PDB entry 5G5L | electron microscopy, 4.80 A resolution (low resolution: residue-level contacts below are approximate; hydrogen-bond / salt-bridge calls are withheld) | chains A and I of the 15 polymer chains in the assembly

Chain A:
Molecule: DNA-directed RNA polymerase I subunit RPA190
Organism: Saccharomyces cerevisiae
Notes: EC 2.7.7.6
Reference sequence: P10964 (RPA1_YEAST); residues 1-1664 here = UniProt positions 1-1664
Amino-acid sequence (1664 residues; each row starts with the number of its first residue):
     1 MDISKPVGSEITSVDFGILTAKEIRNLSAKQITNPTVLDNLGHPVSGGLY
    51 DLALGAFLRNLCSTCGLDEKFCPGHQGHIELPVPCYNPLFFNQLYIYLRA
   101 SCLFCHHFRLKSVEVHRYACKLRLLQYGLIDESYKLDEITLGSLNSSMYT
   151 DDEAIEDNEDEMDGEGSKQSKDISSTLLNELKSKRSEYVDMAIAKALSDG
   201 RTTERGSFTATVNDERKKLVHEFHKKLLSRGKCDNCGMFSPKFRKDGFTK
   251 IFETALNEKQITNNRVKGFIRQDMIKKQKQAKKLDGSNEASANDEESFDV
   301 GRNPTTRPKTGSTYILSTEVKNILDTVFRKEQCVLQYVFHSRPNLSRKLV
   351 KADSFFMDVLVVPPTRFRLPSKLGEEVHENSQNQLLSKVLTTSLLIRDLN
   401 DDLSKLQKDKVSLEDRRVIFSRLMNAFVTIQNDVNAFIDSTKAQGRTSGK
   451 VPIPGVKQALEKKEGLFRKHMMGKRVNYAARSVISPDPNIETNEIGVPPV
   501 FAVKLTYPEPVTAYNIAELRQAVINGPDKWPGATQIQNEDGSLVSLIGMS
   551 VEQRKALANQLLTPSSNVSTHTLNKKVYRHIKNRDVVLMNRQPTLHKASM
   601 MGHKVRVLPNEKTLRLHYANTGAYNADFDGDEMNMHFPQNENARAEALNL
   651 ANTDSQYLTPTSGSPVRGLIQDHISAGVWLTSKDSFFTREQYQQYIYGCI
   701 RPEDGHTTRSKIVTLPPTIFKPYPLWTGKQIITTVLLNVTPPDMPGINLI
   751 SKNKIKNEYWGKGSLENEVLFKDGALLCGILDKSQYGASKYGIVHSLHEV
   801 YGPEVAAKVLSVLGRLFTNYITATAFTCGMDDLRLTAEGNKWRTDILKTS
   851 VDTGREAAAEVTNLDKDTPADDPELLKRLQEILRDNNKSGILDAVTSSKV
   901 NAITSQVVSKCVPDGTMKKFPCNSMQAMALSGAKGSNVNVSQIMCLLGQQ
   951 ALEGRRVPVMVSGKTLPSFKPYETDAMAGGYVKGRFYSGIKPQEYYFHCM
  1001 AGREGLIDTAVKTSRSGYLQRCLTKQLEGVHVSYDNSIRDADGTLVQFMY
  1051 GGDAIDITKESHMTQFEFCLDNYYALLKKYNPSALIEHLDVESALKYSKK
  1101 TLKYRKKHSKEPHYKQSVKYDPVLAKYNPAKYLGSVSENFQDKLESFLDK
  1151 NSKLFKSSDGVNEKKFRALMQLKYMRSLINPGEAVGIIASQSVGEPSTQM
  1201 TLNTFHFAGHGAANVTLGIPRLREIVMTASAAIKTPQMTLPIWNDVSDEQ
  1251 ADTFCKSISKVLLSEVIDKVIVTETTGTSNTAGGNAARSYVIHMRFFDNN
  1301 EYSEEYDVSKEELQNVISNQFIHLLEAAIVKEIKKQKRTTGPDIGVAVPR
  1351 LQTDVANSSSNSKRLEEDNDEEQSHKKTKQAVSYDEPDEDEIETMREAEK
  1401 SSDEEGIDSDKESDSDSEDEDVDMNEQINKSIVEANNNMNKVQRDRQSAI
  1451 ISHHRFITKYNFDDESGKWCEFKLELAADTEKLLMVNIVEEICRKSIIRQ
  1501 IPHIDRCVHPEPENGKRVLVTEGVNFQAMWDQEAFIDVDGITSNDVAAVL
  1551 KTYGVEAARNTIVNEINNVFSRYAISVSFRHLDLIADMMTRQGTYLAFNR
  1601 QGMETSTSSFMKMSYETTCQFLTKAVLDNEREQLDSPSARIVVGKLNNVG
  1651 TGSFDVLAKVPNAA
Not modelled in the structure: 142-173, 274-311, 1012-1015, 1206-1212, 1277-1285, 1340-1341, 1350-1439, 1663-1664
Metal / ion sites: Zn2+ site 1: Cys62, Cys65, Cys72, His75; Zn2+ site 2: Cys102, Cys105, Cys233, Cys236
Swiss-Prot annotation at these positions:
  - region: Pro992 to Glu1004 (Bridging helix)
  - binding site (Zn(2+)): Cys62, Cys65, Cys72, His75, Cys102, Cys105, Cys233, Cys236
  - binding site (Mg(2+)): Asp627, Asp629, Asp631
  - modified residue (Phosphoserine): Ser889, Ser1636

Chain I:
Molecule: DNA-directed RNA polymerase I subunit RPA12
Organism: Saccharomyces cerevisiae
Reference sequence: P32529 (RPA12_YEAST); residue numbers follow UniProt; this construct covers 1-125
Amino-acid sequence (125 residues; numbered 1 to 125; the number before each row is that of its first residue):
     1 MSVVGSLIFCLDCGDLLENPNAVLGSNVECSQCKAIYPKSQFSNLKVVTT
    51 TADDAFPSSLRAKKSVVKTSLKKNELKDGATIKEKCPQCGNEEMNYHTLQ
   101 LRSADEGATVFYTCTSCGYKFRTNN
Not modelled in the structure: 1, 75-80, 99-109
Metal / ion sites: Zn2+ site 1: Cys10, Cys13, Cys30, Cys33; Zn2+ site 2: Cys86, Cys89, Cys114, Cys117
Swiss-Prot annotation at these positions:
  - zinc finger: Cys10 to Cys33 (C4-type), Ile82 to Arg122 (TFIIS-type)
  - binding site (Zn(2+)): Cys10, Cys13, Cys30, Cys33, Cys86, Cys89, Cys114, Cys117

Chain A / chain I interface:
Contacting residue pairs (82; chain A residue first):
  Lys756(A) - Lys85(I)
  Lys783(A) - Asn125(I)
  Glu860(A) - Lys68(I)
  Val861(A) - Lys68(I)
  Thr862(A) - Val67(I)
  Asn863(A) - Val66(I)
  Asn863(A) - Val67(I)
  Asn863(A) - Lys68(I)
  Arg878(A) - Val66(I)
  Arg878(A) - Val67(I)
  Glu881(A) - Ser65(I)
  Glu881(A) - Val67(I)
  Asn887(A) - Thr69(I)
  Lys888(A) - Thr69(I)
  Ile891(A) - Ser70(I)
  Ile891(A) - Leu71(I)
  Ala894(A) - Leu71(I)
  Ser905(A) - Thr81(I)
  Val908(A) - Lys83(I)
  Ser909(A) - Lys83(I)
  Lys910(A) - Lys83(I)
  Val912(A) - Lys83(I)
  Gly932(A) - Asn125(I)
  Ala933(A) - Asn125(I)
  Lys934(A) - Asn125(I)
  Gly935(A) - Asn125(I)
  Asn937(A) - Glu84(I)
  Val938(A) - Ile82(I)
  Gln1199(A) - Arg122(I)
  Thr1204(A) - His97(I)
  Ser1264(A) - Phe56(I)
  Glu1265(A) - Ser58(I)
  Ile1267(A) - Phe56(I)
  Asp1268(A) - Arg61(I)
  Asp1268(A) - Lys64(I)
  Lys1269(A) - Thr51(I)
  Val1270(A) - Thr50(I)
  Val1270(A) - Thr51(I)
  Val1270(A) - Phe56(I)
  Ile1271(A) - Val48(I)
  Ile1271(A) - Thr49(I)
  Ile1271(A) - Thr50(I)
  Val1272(A) - Val47(I)
  Val1272(A) - Val48(I)
  Val1272(A) - Thr49(I)
  Thr1273(A) - Val47(I)
  Thr1273(A) - Val48(I)
  Glu1274(A) - Leu45(I)
  Glu1274(A) - Lys46(I)
  Glu1274(A) - Val47(I)
  Thr1275(A) - Leu45(I)
  Thr1275(A) - Lys46(I)
  Thr1276(A) - Asn21(I)
  Thr1276(A) - Asn44(I)
  Thr1276(A) - Leu45(I)
  Phe1297(A) - Leu60(I)
  Phe1297(A) - Arg61(I)
  Tyr1302(A) - Leu60(I)
  Glu1305(A) - Ser59(I)
  Glu1305(A) - Leu60(I)
  Glu1305(A) - Lys63(I)
  Tyr1306(A) - Ser58(I)
  Tyr1306(A) - Ser59(I)
  Tyr1306(A) - Leu60(I)
  Ala1478(A) - Asn21(I)
  Lys1482(A) - Ser6(I)
  Lys1482(A) - Val47(I)
  Val1486(A) - Thr49(I)
  Val1486(A) - Thr50(I)
  Val1486(A) - Thr51(I)
  Glu1490(A) - Thr51(I)
  Glu1490(A) - Ala52(I)
  Glu1490(A) - Ala55(I)
  Glu1490(A) - Phe56(I)
  Cys1493(A) - Phe56(I)
  Arg1494(A) - Ala55(I)
  Tyr1573(A) - Phe111(I)
  Tyr1573(A) - Arg122(I)
  Ala1574(A) - Lys120(I)
  Ala1574(A) - Phe121(I)
  Ala1574(A) - Arg122(I)
  Ile1575(A) - Arg122(I)
Other interface residues (no listed pair), chain A (55 interface residues in all): Val895, Arg1288, Glu1301, Asp1479, Arg1572
Other interface residues (no listed pair), chain I (40 interface residues in all): Asn19, Asp53, Glu92

Summary:
55 residues of chain A face 40 of chain I across their interface. Cys62(A), Cys65(A), Cys72(A) and His75(A)
coordinate Zn2+ site 1. From UniProt: 8 Zn2+-binding residues and 3 Mg2+-binding residues on chain A; 8
Zn2+-binding residues on chain I.
Chain A is DNA-directed RNA polymerase I subunit RPA190 and chain I is DNA-directed RNA polymerase I subunit
RPA12, both from Saccharomyces cerevisiae; the structure, RNA polymerase I-Rrn3 complex at 4.8 A resolution,
was determined by electron microscopy.
